8CVZ - chains C and A of the 10 polymer chains in the assembly; structure by electron microscopy, 3.52 A resolution.

# Chain C (and A)
Name: Glycogen [starch] synthase, muscle
Organism: Homo sapiens
Notes: EC 2.4.1.11; chain A of this document is another copy of the same molecule, construct and numbering; everything in this record applies to it too
UniProtKB: P13807 (GYS1_HUMAN); numbering as in UniProt (aligned over 1-634)
Sequence (634 residues; each row starts with the number of its first residue):
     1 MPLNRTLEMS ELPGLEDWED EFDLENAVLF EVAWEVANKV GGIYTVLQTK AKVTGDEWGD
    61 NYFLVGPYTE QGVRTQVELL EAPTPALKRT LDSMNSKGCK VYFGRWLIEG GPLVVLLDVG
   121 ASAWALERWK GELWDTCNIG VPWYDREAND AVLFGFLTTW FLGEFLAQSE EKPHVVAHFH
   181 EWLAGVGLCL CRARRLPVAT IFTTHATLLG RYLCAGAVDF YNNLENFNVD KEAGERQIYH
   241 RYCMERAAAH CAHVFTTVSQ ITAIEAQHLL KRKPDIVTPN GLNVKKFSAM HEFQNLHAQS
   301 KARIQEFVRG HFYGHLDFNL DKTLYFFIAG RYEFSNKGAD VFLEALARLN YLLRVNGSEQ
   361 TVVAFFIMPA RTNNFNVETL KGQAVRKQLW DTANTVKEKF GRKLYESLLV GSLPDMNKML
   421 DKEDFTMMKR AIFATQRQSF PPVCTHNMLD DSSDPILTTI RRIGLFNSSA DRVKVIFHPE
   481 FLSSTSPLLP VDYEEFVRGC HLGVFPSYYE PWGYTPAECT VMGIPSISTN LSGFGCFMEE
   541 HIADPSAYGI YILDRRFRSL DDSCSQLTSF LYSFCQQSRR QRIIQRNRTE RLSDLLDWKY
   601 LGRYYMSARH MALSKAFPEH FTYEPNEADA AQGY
Unresolved in the structure: 1-21, 288-292, 627-634 (chain A: 1-21, 288-291, 627-634)
Construct notes: engineered mutation Glu8 (Ser in P13807), Glu11 (Ser in P13807)
UniProt features mapped onto this chain:
  - binding site (UDP): Lys39, Arg331, Thr515
  - binding site (UDP-alpha-D-glucose): His205, Arg211, Arg331, Glu510, Trp512, Gly513
  - binding site (alpha-D-glucose 6-phosphate): His291, Glu292, Gln294, His297, Lys301, His501, Arg582, Arg586
  - modified residue: Ser412 (Phosphoserine)
  - natural variant: Gly464 (G464S: In NIDDM)
What the authors report for this chain:
  - conformationally variable residues (order/disorder transition): Met290 to Asn295
  - self-association interface (contacts with another copy of this molecule): Glu70 to Thr75, Trp106 to Ile108, Ser484 to Leu488, Arg579 to Leu595
  - mutagenesis - S8E/S11E: increased catalytic activity

# Chain C / chain A interface
Residue-residue contacts (14; chain C residue first):
  Phe293(C) with Asn295(A); Ala302(A), hydrophobic
  Asn295(C) with Glu292(A); Phe293(A)
  Arg579(C) with Phe287(A)
  Arg580(C) with Val284(A); Phe287(A); Glu590(A), salt bridge; Ser593(A), hydrogen bond; Asp594(A), salt bridge
  Arg586(C) with Glu292(A)
  Asn587(C) with Asn587(A)
  Arg588(C) with Arg591(A)
  Arg591(C) with Asn587(A)
Interface residues without a listed pair, chain C (11 interface residues in all): Gln294, His297, Ile583
Interface residues without a listed pair, chain A (16 interface residues in all): Gln294, Ala298, Gln299, Ile584, Asp597

# In short
11 residues of chain C face 16 of chain A across their interface, with 1 hydrogen bond and 2 salt bridges.
Polar contacts include Arg580(C)-Glu590(A), Arg580(C)-Asp594(A) and Arg580(C)-Ser593(A). The paper reports
that S8E/S11E of chain C increase catalytic activity; conformational variability at Met290(C).
Both chains are Glycogen [starch] synthase, muscle (Homo sapiens). Entry 8CVZ (Human glycogenin-1 and glycogen
synthase-1 complex in the apo ordered state) was determined by electron microscopy (same publication as 8CVX
and 8CVY).
